6AU5 - chains B and E of the 3 polymer chains in the assembly; structure by X-ray diffraction, 2.48 A resolution.

== Chain B ==
Name: cetuximab Fab heavy chain
Organism: Mus musculus
UniProtKB: S6B291 (S6B291_HUMAN); residues 108-221 here correspond to UniProt positions 125-238 (UniProt number = residue number + 17)
Chain sequence (221 residues; row label = number of the first residue in the row):
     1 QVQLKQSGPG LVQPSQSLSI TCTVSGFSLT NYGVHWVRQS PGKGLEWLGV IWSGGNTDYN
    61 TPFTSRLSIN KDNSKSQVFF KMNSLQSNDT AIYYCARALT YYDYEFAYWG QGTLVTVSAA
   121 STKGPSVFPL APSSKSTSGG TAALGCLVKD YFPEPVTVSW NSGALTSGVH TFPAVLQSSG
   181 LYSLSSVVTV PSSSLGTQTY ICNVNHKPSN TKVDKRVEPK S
Unresolved in the structure: 221
Sequence notes: conflict Ala119 (Ser136 in S6B291)
Cystine bridges: Cys22-Cys95, Cys146-Cys202

== Chain E ==
Name: meditope
Chain sequence (11 residues; row label = number of the first residue in the row):
     1 XQFDLSTXRL K
Unresolved in the structure: 1
Modified / non-standard residues: ACA (6-aminohexanoic acid) at position 1; BWV (N~5~-(N-butylcarbamimidoyl)-L-ornithine) at position 8

== Interface between chain B and chain E ==
Pairs across the interface - 18 pairs, chain B then chain E:
  Pro9(B) with BWV_8(E)
  Gln39(B) with Phe3(E); Leu5(E)
  Ser40(B) with Phe3(E)
  Pro41(B) with Gln2(E); Phe3(E)
  Thr90(B) with Leu5(E)
  Ala91(B) with Leu5(E), hydrophobic
  Ile92(B) with Phe3(E), hydrophobic; Leu5(E); BWV_8(E)
  Tyr94(B) with BWV_8(E)
  Gln111(B) with BWV_8(E)
  Gly112(B) with BWV_8(E)
  Thr113(B) with BWV_8(E)
  Leu114(B) with BWV_8(E)
  Glu154(B) with Ser6(E), hydrogen bond
  Pro173(B) with Thr7(E)
Interface residues without a listed pair, chain B (16 interface residues in all): Pro155, Ala174
Interface features reported in the paper:
  - interface residues, chain B: Pro9(B), Gly112(B), Leu114(B), Pro155(B)

== In short ==
Chain B and chain E form an interface of 16 and 6 residues respectively; the contacts include 1 hydrogen bond.
Its one hydrogen-bonded contact is Glu154(B)-Ser6(E). The paper reports interface residues Pro9(B), Gly112(B)
and Leu114(B) among others.
Here chain B is cetuximab Fab heavy chain (Mus musculus) and chain E is meditope. Entry 6AU5 (Structure of
cetuximab with aminoheptanoic acid-linked n-butylarginine meditope variant) was determined by X-ray
diffraction, deposited together with 6AXP, 6AYN, 6AZK and 6AZL.
